Entry 7PPF (X-ray diffraction, 2.36 A resolution); this record covers chains A and B.

# Chain A (and B)
Molecule: Nicotinamide phosphoribosyltransferase
Source organism: Homo sapiens
Notes: EC 2.4.2.12; chain B of this document is another copy of the same molecule, construct and numbering; everything in this record applies to it too
Reference sequence: P43490 (NAMPT_HUMAN); numbering as in UniProt (aligned over 1-491)
Amino-acid sequence (492 residues; each row starts with the number of its first residue; numbering starts at 0):
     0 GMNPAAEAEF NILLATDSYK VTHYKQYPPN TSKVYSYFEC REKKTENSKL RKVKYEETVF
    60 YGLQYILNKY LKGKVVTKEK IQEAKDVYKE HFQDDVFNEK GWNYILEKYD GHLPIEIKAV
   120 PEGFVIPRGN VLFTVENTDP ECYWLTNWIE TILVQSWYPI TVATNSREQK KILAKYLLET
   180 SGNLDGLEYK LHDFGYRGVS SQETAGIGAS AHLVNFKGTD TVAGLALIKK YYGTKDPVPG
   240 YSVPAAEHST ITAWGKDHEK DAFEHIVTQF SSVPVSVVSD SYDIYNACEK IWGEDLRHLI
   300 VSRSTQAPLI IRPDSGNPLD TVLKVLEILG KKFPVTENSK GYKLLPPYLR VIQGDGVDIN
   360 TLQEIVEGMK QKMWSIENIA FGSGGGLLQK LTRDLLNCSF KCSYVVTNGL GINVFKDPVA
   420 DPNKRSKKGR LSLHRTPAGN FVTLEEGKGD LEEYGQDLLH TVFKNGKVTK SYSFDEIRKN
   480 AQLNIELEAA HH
Not modelled in the structure: 0-8, 44-52, 485-491
Differences from the reference sequence: expression tag (0)
Residues lining bound ligands: 7YT (N-[4-[(4R)-1,4-dimethyl-6-oxidanylidene-4,5-dihydropyridazin-3-yl]phenyl]-5,7-dihydropyrrolo[3,4-b]pyridine-6-carboxamide): Tyr188, His191, Phe193, Arg196, Asp219, Val242, Ala244, Ala245, Ser275, Ile309, Arg311, Arg349, Val350, Ile351, Ala379

# Interface between chain A and chain B
Pairs across the interface (201):
  Phe9(A) - Gln201(B)
  Leu13(A) - Tyr195(B)
  Leu13(A) - Val221(B)
  Ala14(A) - Tyr195(B)
  Thr15(A) - Tyr195(B)
  Thr15(A) - Asp219(B)
  Thr15(A) - Val221(B)
  Asp16(A) - Tyr195(B)
  Asp16(A) - Arg196(B)  salt bridge
  Asp16(A) - Asp219(B)
  Ser17(A) - Thr218(B)
  Ser17(A) - Asp219(B)  hydrogen bond (backbone-backbone)
  Ser17(A) - Val221(B)
  Ser17(A) - Ser241(B)
  Tyr18(A) - Arg196(B)  hydrogen bond
  Tyr18(A) - Asp219(B)  hydrogen bond (backbone-side chain)
  Tyr18(A) - Ala244(B)
  Tyr18(A) - Ala245(B)
  Tyr18(A) - Glu246(B)  hydrogen bond
  Lys19(A) - Arg196(B)
  Lys19(A) - Glu246(B)  salt bridge
  Thr21(A) - Pro243(B)
  Thr21(A) - Ala244(B)
  Thr21(A) - Phe269(B)
  His22(A) - Ala244(B)  hydrogen bond (side chain-backbone)
  His22(A) - Glu246(B)  salt bridge
  His22(A) - Thr249(B)
  Lys24(A) - His264(B)  hydrogen bond (backbone-side chain)
  Lys24(A) - Gln268(B)
  Lys24(A) - Phe269(B)
  Gln25(A) - Ala244(B)  hydrogen bond (side chain-backbone)
  Gln25(A) - Ala245(B)
  Gln25(A) - Thr249(B)  hydrogen bond
  Gln25(A) - Trp253(B)  hydrogen bond (backbone-side chain)
  Gln25(A) - Ile265(B)
  Gln25(A) - Phe269(B)
  Tyr26(A) - Ser248(B)  hydrogen bond
  Tyr26(A) - Thr249(B)
  Tyr26(A) - Ala252(B)  hydrophobic
  Tyr26(A) - Trp253(B)
  Pro27(A) - Ala252(B)
  Pro27(A) - Trp253(B)
  Pro28(A) - Trp253(B)
  Tyr69(A) - Gln201(B)
  Glu89(A) - Pro236(B)
  Glu89(A) - Val237(B)
  Glu89(A) - Tyr240(B)
  His90(A) - Thr218(B)  hydrogen bond (side chain-backbone)
  His90(A) - Leu224(B)
  His90(A) - Gly239(B)  hydrogen bond (side chain-backbone)
  His90(A) - Tyr240(B)
  His90(A) - Ser241(B)  hydrogen bond (backbone-backbone)
  Phe91(A) - Ser241(B)
  Phe91(A) - Val242(B)
  Gln92(A) - Tyr240(B)
  Val95(A) - Phe269(B)  hydrophobic
  Asn146(A) - Glu246(B)  hydrogen bond
  Asn146(A) - Ser248(B)  hydrogen bond
  Glu149(A) - Arg196(B)  salt bridge
  Glu149(A) - Glu246(B)
  Thr150(A) - Tyr195(B)
  Thr150(A) - Arg196(B)
  Val153(A) - Arg196(B)
  Gln154(A) - Tyr195(B)  hydrogen bond (side chain-backbone)
  Gln154(A) - Arg196(B)
  Gln154(A) - Val198(B)
  Gln154(A) - Ser200(B)
  Gln154(A) - Gln201(B)  hydrogen bond
  Trp156(A) - Arg196(B)  hydrogen bond (side chain-backbone)
  Trp156(A) - Gly197(B)
  Trp156(A) - Val198(B)  hydrogen bond (side chain-backbone)
  Trp156(A) - Gln388(B)
  Tyr157(A) - Ser199(B)
  Tyr195(A) - Leu13(B)
  Tyr195(A) - Ala14(B)
  Tyr195(A) - Thr15(B)
  Tyr195(A) - Asp16(B)
  Tyr195(A) - Thr150(B)
  Tyr195(A) - Gln154(B)  hydrogen bond (backbone-side chain)
  Arg196(A) - Asp16(B)  salt bridge
  Arg196(A) - Tyr18(B)  hydrogen bond
  Arg196(A) - Lys19(B)
  Arg196(A) - Glu149(B)  salt bridge
  Arg196(A) - Thr150(B)
  Arg196(A) - Val153(B)
  Arg196(A) - Trp156(B)  hydrogen bond (backbone-side chain)
  Arg196(A) - Arg392(B)
  Gly197(A) - Trp156(B)
  Val198(A) - Gln154(B)
  Val198(A) - Trp156(B)  hydrogen bond (backbone-side chain)
  Ser199(A) - Tyr157(B)
  Ser199(A) - Ser199(B)  hydrogen bond
  Ser199(A) - Thr203(B)  hydrogen bond
  Ser200(A) - Gln154(B)
  Ser200(A) - Ser200(B)  hydrogen bond
  Ser200(A) - Glu202(B)
  Ser200(A) - Thr203(B)  hydrogen bond
  Gln201(A) - Phe9(B)
  Gln201(A) - Ala14(B)
  Gln201(A) - Tyr69(B)
  Gln201(A) - Ile151(B)
  Gln201(A) - Gln154(B)  hydrogen bond
  Gln201(A) - Glu202(B)  hydrogen bond (backbone-side chain)
  Glu202(A) - Ser200(B)
  Glu202(A) - Gln201(B)
  Glu202(A) - Glu202(B)  hydrogen bond (backbone-side chain)
  Thr203(A) - Ser199(B)  hydrogen bond
  Thr203(A) - Ser200(B)  hydrogen bond
  Thr203(A) - Thr203(B)  hydrogen bond
  Ile206(A) - Ser199(B)
  Ile206(A) - Ser200(B)
  Thr218(A) - Ser17(B)
  Thr218(A) - His90(B)  hydrogen bond (backbone-side chain)
  Asp219(A) - Thr15(B)
  Asp219(A) - Asp16(B)
  Asp219(A) - Ser17(B)  hydrogen bond (backbone-backbone)
  Asp219(A) - Tyr18(B)  hydrogen bond (side chain-backbone)
  Val221(A) - Leu13(B)
  Val221(A) - Thr15(B)
  Val221(A) - Ser17(B)
  Leu224(A) - His90(B)
  Pro236(A) - Glu89(B)
  Val237(A) - Glu89(B)
  Gly239(A) - His90(B)  hydrogen bond (backbone-side chain)
  Tyr240(A) - Glu89(B)
  Tyr240(A) - His90(B)
  Tyr240(A) - Gln92(B)
  Ser241(A) - Ser17(B)
  Ser241(A) - His90(B)  hydrogen bond (backbone-backbone)
  Ser241(A) - Phe91(B)
  Val242(A) - Phe91(B)
  Pro243(A) - Thr21(B)
  Ala244(A) - Tyr18(B)
  Ala244(A) - Thr21(B)
  Ala244(A) - His22(B)  hydrogen bond (backbone-side chain)
  Ala244(A) - Gln25(B)  hydrogen bond (backbone-side chain)
  Ala245(A) - Tyr18(B)
  Ala245(A) - Gln25(B)
  Glu246(A) - Tyr18(B)  hydrogen bond
  Glu246(A) - Lys19(B)  salt bridge
  Glu246(A) - His22(B)  salt bridge
  Glu246(A) - Tyr26(B)
  Glu246(A) - Asn146(B)  hydrogen bond
  Glu246(A) - Glu149(B)
  His247(A) - Lys415(B)
  Ser248(A) - Tyr26(B)  hydrogen bond
  Ser248(A) - Asn146(B)  hydrogen bond
  Ser248(A) - Cys401(B)
  Thr249(A) - His22(B)
  Thr249(A) - Gln25(B)  hydrogen bond
  Thr249(A) - Tyr26(B)
  Thr251(A) - Val413(B)
  Thr251(A) - Phe414(B)
  Ala252(A) - Tyr26(B)  hydrophobic
  Ala252(A) - Pro27(B)
  Ala252(A) - Val404(B)
  Trp253(A) - Gln25(B)  hydrogen bond (side chain-backbone)
  Trp253(A) - Tyr26(B)
  Trp253(A) - Pro27(B)
  His264(A) - Lys24(B)  hydrogen bond (side chain-backbone)
  His264(A) - Gln25(B)
  Ile265(A) - Gln25(B)
  Gln268(A) - Lys24(B)
  Phe269(A) - Thr21(B)
  Phe269(A) - Gln25(B)
  Phe269(A) - Val95(B)  hydrophobic
  Val272(A) - Asp93(B)
  Asp279(A) - Pro417(B)
  Ser280(A) - Lys415(B)
  Ser280(A) - Asp416(B)  hydrogen bond (backbone-backbone)
  Ser280(A) - Pro417(B)
  Tyr281(A) - Phe414(B)
  Tyr281(A) - Asp416(B)
  Tyr281(A) - Pro417(B)
  Tyr281(A) - Val418(B)  hydrogen bond (backbone-backbone)
  Asp282(A) - Val418(B)
  Asp313(A) - Lys423(B)  hydrogen bond (backbone-side chain)
  Ser314(A) - Pro417(B)
  Asp354(A) - Lys423(B)  salt bridge
  Gln388(A) - Trp156(B)
  Gln388(A) - Gln388(B)
  Gln388(A) - Leu390(B)  hydrogen bond (side chain-backbone)
  Lys389(A) - Thr391(B)
  Leu390(A) - Gln388(B)  hydrogen bond (backbone-side chain)
  Arg392(A) - Arg196(B)
  Cys401(A) - Ser248(B)
  Val404(A) - Ala252(B)
  Val413(A) - Thr251(B)
  Phe414(A) - Thr251(B)
  Phe414(A) - Tyr281(B)
  Lys415(A) - His247(B)  hydrogen bond
  Lys415(A) - Ser280(B)
  Asp416(A) - Ser280(B)  hydrogen bond (backbone-backbone)
  Asp416(A) - Tyr281(B)
  Pro417(A) - Asp279(B)
  Pro417(A) - Ser280(B)
  Pro417(A) - Ser314(B)
  Val418(A) - Tyr281(B)  hydrogen bond (backbone-backbone)
  Val418(A) - Asp282(B)
  Lys423(A) - Asp313(B)  hydrogen bond (side chain-backbone)
  Lys423(A) - Asp354(B)  salt bridge
Also at the interface, not in a pair above, chain A (99 interface residues in all): Val86, Tyr87, Asp93, Ile151, Phe193, Ala204, Ala222, Lys255, Ile283, Tyr284, Arg311, Gly315, Thr391, Lys400, Ala419, Asp420
Also at the interface, not in a pair above, chain B (97 interface residues in all): Pro28, Val86, Tyr87, Phe193, Ala204, Ala222, Gly254, Lys255, Val272, Tyr284, Gly315, Lys389, Ile411, Ala419, Asp420

# In short
Chain A and chain B form an interface of 99 and 97 residues respectively, with 56 hydrogen bonds and 10 salt
bridges. Polar contacts include Asp16(A)-Arg196(B), Lys19(A)-Glu246(B) and His22(A)-Glu246(B). Bound to chain
A: compound 7YT.
Both chains are Nicotinamide phosphoribosyltransferase (Homo sapiens). Entry 7PPF (Crystal structure of nampt
in complex with compound 8) was determined by X-ray diffraction together with 7PPE, 7PPG, 7PPH and 7PPI from
the same study.
